3WEF - chains A and C of the 3 polymer chains in the assembly; structure by X-ray diffraction, 2.35 A resolution.

[Chain A (and C)]
Protein: Squalene synthase
Source organism: Homo sapiens
Notes: EC 2.5.1.21; chain C of this document is another copy of the same molecule, construct and numbering; everything in this record applies to it too
UniProtKB: P37268 (FDFT_HUMAN); residues 31-370 here = UniProt positions 31-370
Amino-acid sequence (343 residues; row label = number of the first residue in the row):
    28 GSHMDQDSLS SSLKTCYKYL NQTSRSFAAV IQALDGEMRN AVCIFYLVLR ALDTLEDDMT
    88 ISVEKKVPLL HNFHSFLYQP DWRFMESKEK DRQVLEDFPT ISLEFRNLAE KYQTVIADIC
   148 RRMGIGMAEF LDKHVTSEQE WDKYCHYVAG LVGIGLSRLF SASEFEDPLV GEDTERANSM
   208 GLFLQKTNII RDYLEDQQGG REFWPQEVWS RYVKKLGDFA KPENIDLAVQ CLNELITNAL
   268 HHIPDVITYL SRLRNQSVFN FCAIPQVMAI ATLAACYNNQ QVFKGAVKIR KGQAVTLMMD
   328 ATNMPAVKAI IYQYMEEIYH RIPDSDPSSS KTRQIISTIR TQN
Not modelled in the structure: 28-35, 318-324, 370 (chain C: 28-35, 369-370)
Construct notes: expression tag (28-30)
Small-molecule neighbours:
  - farnesyl thiopyrophosphate (FPS; S-[(2E,6E)-3,7,11-trimethyldodeca-2,6,10-trienyl] trihydrogen thiodiphosphate), molecule 1: Thr50, Ser51, Arg52, Ser53, Phe54, Tyr73, Arg77, Val175, Ala176, Val179, Gly180, Leu183, Ser184, Phe187, Ala204, Met207, Gly208, Leu211, Gln212, Asn215, Tyr276, Phe288, Cys289, Gln293
  - farnesyl thiopyrophosphate (FPS), molecule 2: Phe54, Ile58, Val69, Tyr73, Leu76, Arg77, Asp80, Glu83, Asp84, Lys117, Val175, Val179, Leu183, Gln212, Glu222, Phe288
UniProt features mapped onto this chain:
  - binding site (NADP(+)): Arg52, Arg77, Arg218, Lys315, Arg317
  - binding site (Mg(2+)): Asp80, Glu83, Asp84

[How chain A and chain C interact]
Residue-residue contacts (36; chain A residue first):
  Met325(A) - Asp327(C)
  Met325(A) - Ala328(C)
  Met326(A) - Asn287(C)
  Met326(A) - Ile291(C)  hydrophobic
  Met326(A) - Asp327(C)
  Asp327(A) - Asp327(C)  hydrogen bond (backbone-side chain)
  Asn330(A) - Gln283(C)
  Asn330(A) - Asn287(C)
  Asn330(A) - Thr329(C)
  Pro332(A) - Ala60(C)
  Pro332(A) - Gln283(C)
  Pro332(A) - Ser284(C)
  Pro332(A) - Asn287(C)
  Ala333(A) - Asn287(C)
  Lys335(A) - Ala60(C)
  Ala336(A) - Ala56(C)
  Tyr339(A) - Ala56(C)
  Tyr339(A) - Gln59(C)
  Tyr339(A) - Ala60(C)
  Tyr339(A) - Arg66(C)  hydrogen bond
  Gln340(A) - Ala56(C)
  Glu343(A) - Asn48(C)
  Tyr346(A) - Lys45(C)
  Ser364(A) - Lys41(C)
  Thr365(A) - Lys41(C)  hydrogen bond
  Arg367(A) - Tyr44(C)
  Arg367(A) - Lys45(C)
  Arg367(A) - Asn48(C)
  Arg367(A) - Gln59(C)
  Arg367(A) - Arg66(C)  hydrogen bond (backbone-side chain)
  Thr368(A) - Leu40(C)
  Thr368(A) - Lys41(C)
  Thr368(A) - Tyr44(C)
  Thr368(A) - Arg66(C)  hydrogen bond (backbone-side chain)
  Gln369(A) - Leu36(C)
  Gln369(A) - Arg66(C)
Interface residues without a listed pair, chain A (18 interface residues in all): Ile366
Interface residues without a listed pair, chain C (21 interface residues in all): Val57, Val294, Thr323, Met326

[Overview]
The interface between chain A and chain C involves 18 residues on one side and 21 on the other, with 5
hydrogen bonds. Among the polar pairs are Asp327(A)-Asp327(C), Tyr339(A)-Arg66(C) and Thr365(A)-Lys41(C).
Bound to chain A: farnesyl thiopyrophosphate.
Chain A and chain C are both Squalene synthase (Homo sapiens); the structure, Crystal structure of the human
squalene synthase in complex with farnesyl thiopyrophosphate, was determined by X-ray diffraction (same
publication as 3WEG, 3WEH, 3WEI, 3WEJ and 3WEK).
